PDB entry 4IEM | X-ray diffraction, 2.39 A resolution | chains A and F of the 4 polymer chains in the assembly

Chain A:
Name: DNA-(apurinic or apyrimidinic site) lyase
From: Homo sapiens
Notes: EC 3.1.-.-, 4.2.99.18
UniProt: P27695 (APEX1_HUMAN); numbering as in UniProt (aligned over 2-318)
Sequence (317 residues; row label = number of the first residue in the row):
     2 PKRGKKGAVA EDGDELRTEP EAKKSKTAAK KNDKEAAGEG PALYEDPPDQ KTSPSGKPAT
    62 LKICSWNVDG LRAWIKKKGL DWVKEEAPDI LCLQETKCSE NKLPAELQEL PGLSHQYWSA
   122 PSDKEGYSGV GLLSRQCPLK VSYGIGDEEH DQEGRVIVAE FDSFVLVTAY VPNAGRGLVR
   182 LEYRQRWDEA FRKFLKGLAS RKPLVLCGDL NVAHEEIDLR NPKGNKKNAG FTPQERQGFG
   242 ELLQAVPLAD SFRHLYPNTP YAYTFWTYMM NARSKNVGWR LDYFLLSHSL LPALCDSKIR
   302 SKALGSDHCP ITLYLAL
Not modelled in the structure: 2-40
Metal / ion sites: Na+ site 1 near Leu44 (its only coordinating residue here); Mg2+: Glu96 (shared with 1 residue of chain E; 3DR_506(F) of chain F); Na+ site 2 near Tyr269 (its only coordinating residue here)
Reported in the primary citation:
  - Mg2+ coordination: Glu96
  - Mg2+ coordination through a water molecule: Asn68, Asp70, Asp308
  - binding site for the 5-nt DNA strand: Lys98
  - catalytic residues: Glu96
  - mutagenesis - Y171F, D210N, N212A (7000-fold), H309N (2500-fold): decreased catalytic activity
  - catalytic residues: Tyr171, Asp210, Asn212 (proposed by the authors, not directly observed)
  - catalytic residues: His309 (from molecular simulation)
  - binding site for the 6-nt DNA strand (chain F): His309
  - contacts within the chain: Asp308-His309, Asp283-His309

Chain F:
Molecule: 6-nt DNA strand
Sequence (6 nucleotides; row label = number of the first residue in the row):
   506 XGATCG
Modified residues: 3DR (1',2'-dideoxyribofuranose-5'-phosphate) at position 506
Metal / ion sites: Mg2+: 3DR_506 (shared with Glu96(A) of chain A; 1 residue of chain E); Na+ near DC510 (its only coordinating residue here)

Chain A / chain F interface:
Residue-residue contacts - 25 pairs, chain A then chain F:
  Asn68(A) - 3DR_506(F)  phosphate contact
  Glu96(A) - 3DR_506(F)  phosphate contact
  Tyr171(A) - 3DR_506(F)  hydrogen bond to the phosphate
  Asn174(A) - 3DR_506(F)  hydrogen bond to the phosphate
  Arg177(A) - DG507(F)  salt bridge to the phosphate
  Asp210(A) - 3DR_506(F)  phosphate contact
  Asn212(A) - 3DR_506(F)  hydrogen bond to the phosphate
  Asn222(A) - DA508(F)  phosphate contact
  Asn226(A) - DG507(F)  sugar contact
  Asn226(A) - DA508(F)  hydrogen bond to the phosphate
  Asn229(A) - DG507(F)  hydrogen bond to the phosphate
  Ala230(A) - 3DR_506(F)  sugar contact
  Phe266(A) - 3DR_506(F)  sugar contact
  Thr268(A) - DG507(F)  sugar contact
  Thr268(A) - DA508(F)  sugar contact
  Met270(A) - DG507(F)  base contact
  Met271(A) - DG507(F)  base contact
  Met271(A) - DA508(F)  sugar contact
  Met271(A) - DT509(F)  sugar contact
  Lys276(A) - DT509(F)  salt bridge to the phosphate
  Val278(A) - DA508(F)  phosphate contact
  Trp280(A) - 3DR_506(F)  sugar contact
  Trp280(A) - DA508(F)  hydrogen bond to the phosphate
  Leu282(A) - 3DR_506(F)  phosphate contact
  His309(A) - 3DR_506(F)  salt bridge to the phosphate
Other interface residues (no listed pair), chain A (21 interface residues in all): Gly231

Summary:
Chain A and chain F form an interface of 21 and 4 residues respectively; the contacts include 6 hydrogen bonds
and 3 salt bridges. Polar pairs include Tyr171(A)-3DR_506(F), Asn174(A)-3DR_506(F) and Asn212(A)-3DR_506(F).
The paper reports catalytic residues Glu96(A), Tyr171(A) and Asp210(A) among others; Y171F, D210N and N212A of
chain A, among others, reduce catalytic activity.
Chain A is DNA-(apurinic or apyrimidinic site) lyase (Homo sapiens) and chain F is a 6-nt DNA strand; the
structure, Human apurinic/apyrimidinic endonuclease (APE1) with product DNA and Mg2+, was determined by X-ray
diffraction (same publication as 4HNO).
